1QAI - chains D and B of the 4 polymer chains in the assembly; structure by X-ray diffraction, 2.30 A resolution.

# Chain D
Molecule: 8-nt DNA strand
Sequence (8 nucleotides; numbered 1 to 8; the number before each row is that of its first residue):
     1 CATGCATG

# Chain B
Name: Reverse transcriptase
Organism: Moloney murine leukemia virus
Notes: EC 2.7.7.49; fragment: fingers and palm domains of the mmlv reverse transcriptase
UniProt: P03355 (POL_MLVMO); residues 10-274 here correspond to UniProt positions 130-394 (UniProt number = residue number + 120)
Sequence (265 residues; each row starts with the number of its first residue):
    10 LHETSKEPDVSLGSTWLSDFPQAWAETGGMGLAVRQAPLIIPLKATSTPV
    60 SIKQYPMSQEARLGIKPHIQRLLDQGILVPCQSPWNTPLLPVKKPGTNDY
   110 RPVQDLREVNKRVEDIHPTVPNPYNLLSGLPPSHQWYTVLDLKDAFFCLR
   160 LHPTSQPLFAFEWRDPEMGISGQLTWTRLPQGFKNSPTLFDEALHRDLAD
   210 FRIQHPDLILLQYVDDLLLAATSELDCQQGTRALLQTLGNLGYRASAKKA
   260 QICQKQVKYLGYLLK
Unresolved in the structure: 10-23
Disulfide bonds: Cys236-Cys262
Bound ions: Hg2+ site 1: Gly40, Asp153, Cys157; Hg2+ site 2 near Cys90 (its only coordinating residue here)

# Chain D / chain B interface
Contacting residue pairs - 8 pairs, chain D then chain B:
  DC1(D) with Tyr64(B), base contact; Pro65(B), phosphate contact; Met66(B), phosphate contact; Leu99(B), base contact
  DA2(D) with Tyr64(B), hydrogen bond to the sugar; Arg116(B), hydrogen bond to the base
  DT3(D) with Arg116(B), hydrogen bond to the sugar
  DG4(D) with Lys120(B), salt bridge to the phosphate

# In short
4 residues of chain D and 6 residues of chain B are in contact, with 3 hydrogen bonds and 1 salt bridge. Polar
contacts include DA2(D)-Arg116(B), DA2(D)-Tyr64(B) and DT3(D)-Arg116(B). Gly40(B), Asp153(B) and Cys157(B)
coordinate Hg2+ site 1.
Here chain D is an 8-nt DNA strand and chain B is Reverse transcriptase (Moloney murine leukemia virus). Entry
1QAI (Crystal structures of the N-terminal fragment from moloney murine leukemia virus reverse transcriptase
complexed with nucleic ...) was determined by X-ray diffraction, deposited together with 1D0E and 1QAJ.
